PDB entry 5OQF | X-ray diffraction, 2.27 A resolution | chain A

# Chain A
Molecule: Beta-2-microglobulin, H-2 class I histocompatibility antigen, K-B alpha chain
Source organism: Mus musculus
Reference sequence: chimeric construct of P01887, P01901: residues 24-122 from P01887 (B2MG_MOUSE) positions 21-119 (UniProt number = residue number - 3); residues 144-425 from P01901 positions 23-304 (UniProt number = residue number - 121)
Chain sequence (431 residues; each row starts with the number of its first residue):
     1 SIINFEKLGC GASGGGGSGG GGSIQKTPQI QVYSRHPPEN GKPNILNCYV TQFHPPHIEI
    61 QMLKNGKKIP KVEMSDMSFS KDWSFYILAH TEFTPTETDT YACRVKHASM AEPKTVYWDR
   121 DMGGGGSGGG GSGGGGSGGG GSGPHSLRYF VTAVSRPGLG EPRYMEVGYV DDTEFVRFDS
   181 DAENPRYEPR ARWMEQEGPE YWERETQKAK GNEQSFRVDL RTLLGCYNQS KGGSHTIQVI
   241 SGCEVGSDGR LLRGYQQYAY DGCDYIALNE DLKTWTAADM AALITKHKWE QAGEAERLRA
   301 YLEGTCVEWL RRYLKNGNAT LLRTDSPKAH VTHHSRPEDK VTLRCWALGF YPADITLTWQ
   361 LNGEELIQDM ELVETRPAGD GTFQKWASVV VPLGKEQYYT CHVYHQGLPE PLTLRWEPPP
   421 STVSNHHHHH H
Not modelled in the structure: 14-23, 123-142, 419-431
Construct notes: expression tag (1-13, 426-431); linker (143); engineered mutation Cys226 (Tyr105 in P01901)
Cystine bridges: Cys10-Cys226, Cys48-Cys103, Cys243-Cys306, Cys345-Cys401

# In short
Chain A is Beta-2-microglobulin, H-2 class I histocompatibility antigen, K-B alpha chain (Mus musculus); the
structure, Crystal structure of a single chain trimer composed of the MHC 1 heavy chain H2-Kb WT ..., was
determined by X-ray diffraction (same publication as 5OQH, 5OQG and 5OQI).
